1CC8 - chain A; structure by X-ray diffraction, 1.02 A resolution.

== Chain A ==
Name: Protein (metallochaperone ATX1)
Source organism: Saccharomyces cerevisiae
Reference sequence: P38636 (ATX1_YEAST); numbering as in UniProt (aligned over 1-73)
Amino-acid sequence (73 residues; numbered 1 to 73; the number before each row is that of its first residue):
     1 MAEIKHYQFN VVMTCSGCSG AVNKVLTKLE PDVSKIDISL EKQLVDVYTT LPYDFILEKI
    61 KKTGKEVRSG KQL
Unresolved in the structure: 1
Bound ions: Hg2+: Thr-14, Cys-15, Cys-18
Ligand contacts:
  - benzamidine (BEN), molecule 1: Met-13, Thr-14, Leu-40, Glu-41, Gln-43
  - benzamidine (BEN), molecule 2: Asn-23, Leu-26, Thr-27, Glu-30, Val-33, Ser-34, Lys-35, Ile-36
Swiss-Prot annotation at these positions:
  - binding site (Cu(+)): Cys-15, Cys-18

== In short ==
Ligands of chain A: benzamidine. The Hg2+ site is built by Thr-14, Cys-15 and Cys-18. UniProt lists
Cu+-binding residues Cys-15 and Cys-18.
Chain A is Protein (metallochaperone ATX1) (Saccharomyces cerevisiae); the structure, Crystal structure of the
ATX1 metallochaperone protein, was determined by X-ray diffraction (same publication as 1CC7).
